6GE6 - chains A and L; structure by X-ray diffraction, 1.80 A resolution.

== Chain A ==
Name: Transcriptional enhancer factor TEF-3
From: Homo sapiens
Notes: fragment: C-terminal domain, YAP binding domain
UniProtKB: Q15561 (TEAD4_HUMAN), isoform Q15561-3; residues 216-434 here correspond to UniProt positions 173-391 (UniProt number = residue number - 43)
Amino-acid sequence (219 residues; row label = number of the first residue in the row):
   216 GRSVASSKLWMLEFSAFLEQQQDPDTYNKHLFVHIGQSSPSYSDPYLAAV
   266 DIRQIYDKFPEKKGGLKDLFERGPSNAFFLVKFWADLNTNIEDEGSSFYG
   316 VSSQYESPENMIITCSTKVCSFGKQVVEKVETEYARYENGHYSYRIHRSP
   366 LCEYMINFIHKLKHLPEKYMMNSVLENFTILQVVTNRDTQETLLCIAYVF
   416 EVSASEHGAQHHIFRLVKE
Not modelled in the structure: 306-310
Construct notes: engineered mutation A263 (Glu220 in Q15561), F429 (Tyr386 in Q15561)
Covalently attached groups: myristic acid (MYR) linked to C367
Reported in the primary citation:
  - conformationally variable residues (side-chain flip): H427

== Chain L ==
Name: Transcriptional coactivator YAP1
From: Homo sapiens
UniProtKB: P46937 (YAP1_HUMAN); numbering as in UniProt (aligned over 60-100)
Amino-acid sequence (41 residues; numbered 60 to 100; the number before each row is that of its first residue):
    60 DSETDLEALFNAVMNPKTANVPQTVPMRLRKLPDSFFKPPE
Not modelled in the structure: 100
Swiss-Prot annotation at these positions:
  - modified residue: S61 (Phosphoserine), T63 (Phosphothreonine), K90 (N6-lactoyllysine)
  - mutagenesis: S61 (S61A: In YAP-4SA; prevents phosphorylation by LATS1 and LATS2, promoting retention in the nucleus; when associated with A-109; A-127 and A-164. Prevents phosphorylation by PRPK4 ...), V80 (V80A: No change in interaction with TEAD4. Reduced interaction with TEAD4 and transforming ability; when associated with A-84 and A-85), V84 (V84A: Reduced interaction with TEAD4 and transforming ability; when associated with A-80 and A-85), P85 (P85A: Reduced interaction with TEAD4 and transforming ability; when associated with A-80 and A-84), M86 (M86A: Complete loss of interaction with TEAD1), R89 (R89A: Complete loss of interaction with TEAD1), K90 (K90R: Nearly abolished lactylation), L91 (L91A: Complete loss of interaction with TEAD1), S94 (S94A: Loss of interaction with TEAD1, TEAD2, TEAD3 and TEAD4 ...), F95 (F95A: Complete loss of interaction with TEAD1), F96 (F96A: Loss of interaction with TEAD1)

== Interface between chain A and chain L ==
Residue-residue contacts (52):
  A264(A) with P92(L)
  V265(A) with L91(L), hydrophobic; P92(L)
  Q269(A) with R89(L), hydrogen bond (backbone-side chain); K90(L)
  D272(A) with R89(L), salt bridge
  K273(A) with M86(L); R89(L)
  L295(A) with F95(L), hydrophobic
  K297(A) with F95(L), hydrogen bond (side chain-backbone)
  W299(A) with S94(L); F95(L); F96(L); K97(L); P98(L)
  S336(A) with E62(L)
  F337(A) with E62(L); L68(L), hydrophobic; V80(L), hydrophobic; P81(L)
  K339(A) with E62(L); T63(L)
  Q340(A) with T63(L)
  V341(A) with T63(L)
  Y369(A) with L65(L)
  N372(A) with L65(L)
  F373(A) with L65(L), hydrophobic; L68(L), hydrophobic; F69(L)
  K376(A) with L65(L); E66(L), salt bridge; F69(L)
  L377(A) with F69(L)
  L380(A) with F69(L), hydrophobic; V72(L), hydrophobic; M73(L), hydrophobic
  P381(A) with M73(L)
  M385(A) with V72(L)
  S388(A) with V72(L)
  V389(A) with L68(L), hydrophobic; F69(L), hydrophobic; V72(L), hydrophobic
  E391(A) with P85(L); M86(L), hydrogen bond (side chain-backbone)
  N392(A) with T83(L), hydrogen bond
  V414(A) with F95(L), hydrophobic
  Q425(A) with P99(L)
  H426(A) with P99(L)
  H427(A) with S94(L)
  F429(A) with P92(L), hydrophobic; S94(L); F95(L), hydrophobic
Also at the interface, not in a pair above, chain A (32 interface residues in all): I270, E416
Also at the interface, not in a pair above, chain L (25 interface residues in all): V84, R87
The authors on this interface:
  - hot spots on chain L (mutagenesis) - S94A (-0.13 kcal/mol): unchanged binding to Glu263Ala-Tyr429PheTEAD4

== In short ==
32 residues of chain A face 25 of chain L across their interface, with 4 hydrogen bonds and 2 salt bridges.
Polar contacts include D272(A)-R89(L), K376(A)-E66(L) and Q269(A)-R89(L). Myristic acid is covalently linked
to C367(A). The paper reports that S94A of chain L leaves binding to Glu263Ala-Tyr429PheTEAD4 unchanged;
conformational variability at H427(A).
Here chain A is Transcriptional enhancer factor TEF-3 and chain L is Transcriptional coactivator YAP1, both
from Homo sapiens. Entry 6GE6 (X-ray structure of TEAD4(E263A+Y429F mutant) complexed with YAP(wildtype): The
role of residual flexibility and water molecules ...) was determined by X-ray diffraction together with 6GE3,
6GE4, 6GE5, 6GEC, 6GEE, 6GEG, 6GEI and 6GEK from the same study.
